PDB entry 8RJI | X-ray diffraction, 2.30 A resolution | chains A and B of the 3 polymer chains in the assembly

Chain A:
Name: MHC class I antigen
From: Homo sapiens
UniProt: A0A411J078 (A0A411J078_HUMAN); residues 1-276 here correspond to UniProt positions 25-300 (UniProt number = residue number + 24)
Sequence (276 residues; each row starts with the number of its first residue):
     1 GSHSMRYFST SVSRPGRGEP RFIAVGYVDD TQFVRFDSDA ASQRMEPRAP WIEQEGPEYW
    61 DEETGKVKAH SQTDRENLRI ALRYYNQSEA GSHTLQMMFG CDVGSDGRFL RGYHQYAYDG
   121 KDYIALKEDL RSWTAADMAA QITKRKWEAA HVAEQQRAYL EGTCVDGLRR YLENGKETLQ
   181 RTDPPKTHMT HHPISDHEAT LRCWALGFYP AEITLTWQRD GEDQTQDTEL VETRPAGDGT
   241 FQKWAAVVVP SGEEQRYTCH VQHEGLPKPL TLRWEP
Cystine bridges: C101-C164, C203-C259

Chain B:
Name: Beta-2-microglobulin
From: Homo sapiens
UniProt: P61769 (B2MG_HUMAN); residues 1-99 here correspond to UniProt positions 21-119 (UniProt number = residue number + 20)
Sequence (100 residues; numbered 0 to 99; the number before each row is that of its first residue; numbering starts at 0):
     0 MIQRTPKIQV YSRHPAENGK SNFLNCYVSG FHPSDIEVDL LKNGERIEKV EHSDLSFSKD
    60 WSFYLLYYTE FTPTEKDEYA CRVNHVTLSQ PKIVKWDRDM
Differences from the reference sequence: initiating methionine (0)
Curated features (UniProtKB/Swiss-Prot):
  - modified residue: Q2 (Pyrrolidone carboxylic acid)
  - glycosylation: I1 (N-linked (Glc) (glycation) isoleucine), K19 (N-linked (Glc) (glycation) lysine), K41 (N-linked (Glc) (glycation) lysine), K48 (N-linked (Glc) (glycation) lysine), K58 (N-linked (Glc) (glycation) lysine), K91 (N-linked (Glc) (glycation) lysine), K94 (N-linked (Glc) (glycation) lysine)
Cystine bridges: C25-C80

Chain A / chain B interface:
Contacting residue pairs (56; chain A residue first):
  F8(A) with S55(B); F56(B), hydrophobic
  S9(A) with F56(B)
  T10(A) with L54(B); F56(B); F62(B)
  V12(A) with S33(B)
  V25(A) with D53(B); L54(B); S55(B)
  Y27(A) with S55(B); Y63(B), hydrogen bond
  Q32(A) with D53(B), hydrogen bond
  R35(A) with D53(B), salt bridge
  R48(A) with D53(B), salt bridge
  Q96(A) with H31(B); F56(B); W60(B), hydrogen bond (side chain-backbone); F62(B)
  M97(A) with F56(B)
  Q115(A) with W60(B)
  Y116(A) with W60(B)
  A117(A) with W60(B), hydrophobic
  D119(A) with M0(B); I1(B), hydrogen bond (backbone-backbone); H31(B)
  G120(A) with H31(B), hydrogen bond (backbone-side chain)
  K121(A) with I1(B)
  D122(A) with W60(B), hydrogen bond
  R202(A) with D98(B); M99(B), hydrogen bond
  W204(A) with D98(B); M99(B)
  V231(A) with Q8(B)
  E232(A) with K6(B), salt bridge; Q8(B), hydrogen bond (backbone-side chain); Y26(B); S28(B), hydrogen bond
  T233(A) with Y26(B)
  R234(A) with Q8(B), hydrogen bond; Y10(B); Y26(B); M99(B), hydrogen bond (side chain-backbone)
  P235(A) with Y10(B), hydrogen bond (backbone-side chain); N24(B); Y26(B); L65(B), hydrophobic
  A236(A) with R12(B), hydrogen bond (backbone-side chain); N24(B), hydrogen bond (backbone-side chain)
  G237(A) with R12(B); L65(B)
  D238(A) with R12(B)
  Q242(A) with Y10(B); S11(B); R12(B)
  W244(A) with M99(B), hydrogen bond (side chain-backbone)
Other interface residues (no listed pair), chain A (35 interface residues in all): I23, S92, H93, T94, M98
Other interface residues (no listed pair), chain B (24 interface residues in all): H13, P32

Overview:
35 residues of chain A and 24 residues of chain B are in contact; the contacts include 15 hydrogen bonds and 3
salt bridges. Polar pairs include R35(A)-D53(B), R48(A)-D53(B) and E232(A)-K6(B).
Chain A is MHC class I antigen and chain B is Beta-2-microglobulin, both from Homo sapiens; the structure, HLA
A*2402-NF9_5R pMHC complex, was determined by X-ray diffraction.
